4JSS - chain A; structure by X-ray diffraction, 1.50 A resolution.

[Chain A]
Molecule: Carbonic anhydrase 2
From: Homo sapiens
Notes: EC 4.2.1.1
UniProtKB: P00918 (CAH2_HUMAN); the author numbering skips numbers that UniProt does not, so the offset changes along the chain: 1-125 = UniProt 1-125; 127-261 = UniProt 126-260
Sequence (260 residues; row label = number of the first residue in the row; note: 1 number in that range is skipped by the numbering (no residue carries it; nothing is unmodelled there)):
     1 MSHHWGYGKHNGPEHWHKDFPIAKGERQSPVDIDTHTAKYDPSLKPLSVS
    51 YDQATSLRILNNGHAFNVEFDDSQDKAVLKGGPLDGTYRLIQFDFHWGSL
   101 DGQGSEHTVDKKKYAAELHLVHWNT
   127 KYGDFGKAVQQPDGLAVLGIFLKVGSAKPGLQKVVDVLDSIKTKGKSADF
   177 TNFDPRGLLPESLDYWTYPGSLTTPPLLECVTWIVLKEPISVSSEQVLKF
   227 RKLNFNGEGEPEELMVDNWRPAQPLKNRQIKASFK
Not modelled in the structure: 1-3
Sequence notes: engineered mutation Asp94 (His in P00918)
Ion coordination: Zn2+: Asp94, His96, His119 (together with 1-hydroxy-2-sulfanylpyridinium); mercuribenzoic acid Hg: Gln137, Glu205, Cys206
Residues lining bound ligands:
  - 1-hydroxy-2-sulfanylpyridinium (BEW): Gln92, Asp94, His96, His119, Val121, Leu198, Thr199, Thr200
  - mercuribenzoic acid (MBO): Val135, Gln136, Gln137, Pro138, Glu205, Cys206
Swiss-Prot annotation at these positions:
  - active site: His64 (Proton donor/acceptor)
  - binding site (Zn(2+)): His96, His119
  - binding site (substrate): Thr199, Thr200
  - site: Tyr7 (Fine-tunes the proton-transfer properties of H-64), Asn62 (Fine-tunes the proton-transfer properties of H-64), Asn67 (Fine-tunes the proton-transfer properties of H-64), Gln92 (Involved in the binding of some activators, including histamine and L-histidine)
  - modified residue: Ser2 (N-acetylserine), Ser166 (Phosphoserine), Ser173 (Phosphoserine)
From the paper describing this entry:
  - Zn2+ coordination: His96, His119
  - mutagenesis - H94D: increased binding to 1-hydroxy-2-sulfanylpyridinium

[Summary]
Ligands of chain A: mercuribenzoic acid and 1-hydroxy-2-sulfanylpyridinium. Asp94, His96 and His119 form the
Zn2+ site. Gln137, Glu205 and Cys206 form the mercuribenzoic acid Hg site. UniProt lists active-site residue
His64, Zn2+-binding residues His96 and His119 and substrate-binding residues Thr199 and Thr200. The paper
reports that H94D increases binding to 1-hydroxy-2-sulfanylpyridinium; Zn2+ coordination by His96 and His119.
Chain A is Carbonic anhydrase 2 (Homo sapiens); the structure, Human carbonic anhydrase II H94D bound to a
bidentate inhibitor, was determined by X-ray diffraction (same publication as 4JS6, 4JSA, 4JSW and 4JSZ).
